Entry 7KEF (X-ray diffraction, 3.89 A resolution); this record covers chains A and E of the 13 polymer chains in the assembly.

[Chain A]
Name: DNA-directed RNA polymerase II subunit RPB1
Source organism: Saccharomyces cerevisiae (strain ATCC 204508 / S288c)
Notes: EC 2.7.7.6
Reference sequence: P04050 (RPB1_YEAST); residues 1-1733 here = UniProt positions 1-1733
Sequence (1733 residues; each row starts with the number of its first residue):
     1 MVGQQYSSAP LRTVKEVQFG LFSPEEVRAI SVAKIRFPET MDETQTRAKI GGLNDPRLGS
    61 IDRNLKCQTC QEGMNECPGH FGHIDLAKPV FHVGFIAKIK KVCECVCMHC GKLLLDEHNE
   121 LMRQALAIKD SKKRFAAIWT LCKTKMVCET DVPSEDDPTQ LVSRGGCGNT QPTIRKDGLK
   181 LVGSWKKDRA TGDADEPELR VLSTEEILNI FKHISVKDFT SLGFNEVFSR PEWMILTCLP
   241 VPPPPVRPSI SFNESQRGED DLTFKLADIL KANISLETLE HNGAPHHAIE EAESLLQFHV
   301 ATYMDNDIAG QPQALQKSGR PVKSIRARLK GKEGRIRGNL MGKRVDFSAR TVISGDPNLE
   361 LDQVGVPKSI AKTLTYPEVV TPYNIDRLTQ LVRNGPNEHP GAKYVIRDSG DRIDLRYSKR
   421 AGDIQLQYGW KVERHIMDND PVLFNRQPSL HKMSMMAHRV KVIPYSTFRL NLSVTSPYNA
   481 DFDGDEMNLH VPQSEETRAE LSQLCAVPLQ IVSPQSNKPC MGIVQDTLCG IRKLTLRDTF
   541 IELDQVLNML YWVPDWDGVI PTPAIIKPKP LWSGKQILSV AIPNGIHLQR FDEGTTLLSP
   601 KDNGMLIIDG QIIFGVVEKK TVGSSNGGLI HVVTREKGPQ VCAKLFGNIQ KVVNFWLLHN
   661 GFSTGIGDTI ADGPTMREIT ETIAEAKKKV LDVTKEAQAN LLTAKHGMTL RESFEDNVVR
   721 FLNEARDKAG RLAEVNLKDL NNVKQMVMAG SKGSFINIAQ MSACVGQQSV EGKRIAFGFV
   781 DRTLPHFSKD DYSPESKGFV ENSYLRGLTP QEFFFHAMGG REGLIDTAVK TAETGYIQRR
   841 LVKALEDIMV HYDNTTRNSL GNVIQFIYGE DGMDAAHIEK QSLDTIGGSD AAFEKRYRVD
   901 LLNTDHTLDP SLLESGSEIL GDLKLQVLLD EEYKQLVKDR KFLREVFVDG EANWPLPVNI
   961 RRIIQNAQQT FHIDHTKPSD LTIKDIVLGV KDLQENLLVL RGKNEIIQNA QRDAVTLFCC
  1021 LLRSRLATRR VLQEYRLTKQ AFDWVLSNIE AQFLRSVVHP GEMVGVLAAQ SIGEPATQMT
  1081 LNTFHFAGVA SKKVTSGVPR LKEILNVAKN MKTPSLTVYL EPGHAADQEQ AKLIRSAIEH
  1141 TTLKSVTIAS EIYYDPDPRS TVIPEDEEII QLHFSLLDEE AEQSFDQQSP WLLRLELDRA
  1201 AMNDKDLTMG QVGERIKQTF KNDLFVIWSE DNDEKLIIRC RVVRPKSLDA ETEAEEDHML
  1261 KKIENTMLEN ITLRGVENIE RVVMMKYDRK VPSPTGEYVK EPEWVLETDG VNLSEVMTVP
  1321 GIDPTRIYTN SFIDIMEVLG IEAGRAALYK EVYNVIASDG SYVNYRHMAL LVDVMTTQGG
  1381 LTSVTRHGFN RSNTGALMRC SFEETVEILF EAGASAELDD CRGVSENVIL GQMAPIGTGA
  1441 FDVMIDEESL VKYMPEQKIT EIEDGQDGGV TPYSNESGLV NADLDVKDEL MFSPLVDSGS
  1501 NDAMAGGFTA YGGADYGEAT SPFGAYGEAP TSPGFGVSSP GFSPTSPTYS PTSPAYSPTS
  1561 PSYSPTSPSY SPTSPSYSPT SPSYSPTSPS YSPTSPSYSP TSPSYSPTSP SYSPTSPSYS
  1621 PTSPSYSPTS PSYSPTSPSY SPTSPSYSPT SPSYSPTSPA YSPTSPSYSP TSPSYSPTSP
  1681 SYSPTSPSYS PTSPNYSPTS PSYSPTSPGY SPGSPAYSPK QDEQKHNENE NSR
Disordered / not traced: 1-2, 150-160, 187-198, 1082-1091, 1177-1186, 1244-1253, 1446-1733
Bound ions: Zn2+ site 1: Cys-67, Cys-70, Cys-77, His-80; Zn2+ site 2: Cys-110, Cys-148, Cys-167; Mg2+: Asp-483 (together with WC4)
Ligand contacts: WC4 ((1S)-1,4-anhydro-1-(3-methoxynaphthalen-2-yl)-5-O-phosphono-D-ribitol): Asn-479, Asp-481, Asp-483, Asp-485, Thr-831
Swiss-Prot annotation at these positions:
  - region: Pro-248 to Asp-260 (Lid loop), Asn-306 to Lys-323 (Rudder loop), Pro-810 to Glu-822 (Bridging helix)
  - binding site (Zn(2+)): Cys-67, Cys-70, Cys-77, His-80, Cys-107, Cys-110, Cys-148, Cys-167
  - binding site (Mg(2+)): Asp-481, Asp-483, Asp-485
  - modified residue: Thr-1471 (Phosphothreonine)
  - cross-link (Glycyl lysine isopeptide (Lys-Gly)): Lys-695 (interchain with G-Cter in ubiquitin), Lys-1246 (interchain with G-Cter in ubiquitin), Lys-1350 (interchain with G-Cter in ubiquitin)
  - natural variant: Ser-1653 to Pro-1659 (deletion: In strain: A364A)
  - mutagenesis: Lys-1246 (K1246R: Impairs ubiquitination during transcription stress)
From the paper describing this entry:
  - binding site for WC4: Asn-479, Thr-831

[Chain E]
Name: DNA-directed RNA polymerases I, II, and III subunit RPABC1
Source organism: Saccharomyces cerevisiae (strain ATCC 204508 / S288c)
Reference sequence: P20434 (RPAB1_YEAST); residues 1-215 here = UniProt positions 1-215
Sequence (215 residues; each row starts with the number of its first residue):
     1 MDQENERNIS RLWRAFRTVK EMVKDRGYFI TQEEVELPLE DFKAKYCDSM GRPQRKMMSF
    61 QANPTEESIS KFPDMGSLWV EFCDEPSVGV KTMKTFVIHI QEKNFQTGIF VYQNNITPSA
   121 MKLVPSIPPA TIETFNEAAL VVNITHHELV PKHIRLSSDE KRELLKRYRL KESQLPRIQR
   181 ADPVALYLGL KRGEVVKIIR KSETSGRYAS YRICM
Disordered / not traced: 1

[Chain A / chain E interface]
Residue-residue contacts - 74 pairs, chain A then chain E:
  Arg-857(A) / Leu-170(E)
  Leu-860(A) / Gln-174(E)  hydrogen bond (backbone-side chain)
  Gly-861(A) / Gln-174(E)  hydrogen bond (backbone-side chain)
  Asn-862(A) / Ser-173(E)
  Asn-862(A) / Gln-174(E)  hydrogen bond
  Val-863(A) / Gln-174(E)  hydrogen bond (backbone-backbone)
  Val-863(A) / Pro-176(E)
  Gln-865(A) / Tyr-208(E)
  Phe-866(A) / Tyr-168(E)  hydrophobic
  Phe-866(A) / Leu-175(E)  hydrophobic
  Phe-866(A) / Tyr-208(E)  hydrogen bond (backbone-side chain)
  Phe-866(A) / Ala-209(E)
  Phe-866(A) / Ser-210(E)
  Phe-866(A) / Tyr-211(E)
  Ile-867(A) / Tyr-208(E)
  Gly-869(A) / Thr-204(E)
  Glu-870(A) / Arg-200(E)  salt bridge
  Glu-870(A) / Ser-202(E)  hydrogen bond
  Glu-870(A) / Ser-205(E)  hydrogen bond (backbone-side chain)
  Glu-870(A) / Tyr-208(E)
  Asp-871(A) / Thr-204(E)
  Phe-942(A) / Arg-207(E)
  Val-946(A) / Lys-201(E)
  Phe-947(A) / Glu-203(E)
  Trp-954(A) / Glu-203(E)
  Asn-1004(A) / Arg-167(E)
  Ile-1006(A) / Glu-163(E)
  Ile-1006(A) / Arg-167(E)
  Ile-1007(A) / Tyr-168(E)  hydrophobic
  Asp-1013(A) / Ser-205(E)
  Asp-1013(A) / Arg-207(E)  salt bridge
  Ala-1014(A) / Ser-205(E)  hydrogen bond (backbone-side chain)
  Leu-1017(A) / Glu-203(E)
  Leu-1017(A) / Thr-204(E)
  Leu-1017(A) / Ser-205(E)
  Leu-1017(A) / Gly-206(E)
  Thr-1318(A) / Arg-14(E)  hydrogen bond (backbone-side chain)
  Pro-1324(A) / His-147(E)
  Thr-1325(A) / His-146(E)  hydrogen bond (side chain-backbone)
  Thr-1325(A) / His-147(E)
  Thr-1325(A) / Glu-148(E)  hydrogen bond (backbone-backbone)
  Arg-1326(A) / Glu-148(E)
  Ile-1327(A) / His-147(E)  hydrogen bond (backbone-side chain)
  Glu-1337(A) / Pro-183(E)
  Val-1338(A) / Ile-144(E)
  Val-1338(A) / Pro-183(E)
  Leu-1339(A) / Ile-144(E)  hydrophobic
  Leu-1339(A) / His-147(E)
  Leu-1339(A) / Val-150(E)
  Leu-1339(A) / Pro-183(E)
  Leu-1339(A) / Val-184(E)
  Gly-1340(A) / Asp-182(E)
  Gly-1340(A) / Pro-183(E)
  Ile-1341(A) / Ile-178(E)  hydrophobic
  Ile-1341(A) / Asp-182(E)  hydrogen bond (backbone-side chain)
  Glu-1342(A) / Leu-149(E)
  Glu-1342(A) / Pro-151(E)
  Glu-1342(A) / His-153(E)
  Glu-1342(A) / Ile-198(E)
  Glu-1342(A) / Arg-200(E)  salt bridge
  Glu-1342(A) / Arg-212(E)  salt bridge
  Ala-1343(A) / Leu-149(E)
  Ala-1343(A) / Val-150(E)  hydrophobic
  Arg-1345(A) / Arg-200(E)
  Tyr-1349(A) / Glu-203(E)  hydrogen bond
  Tyr-1365(A) / Ser-202(E)
  Tyr-1365(A) / Glu-203(E)
  Tyr-1365(A) / Thr-204(E)
  Arg-1366(A) / Thr-204(E)
  Asp-1373(A) / Arg-200(E)  salt bridge
  Thr-1377(A) / Pro-176(E)
  Thr-1377(A) / Arg-177(E)  hydrogen bond (backbone-backbone)
  Gln-1378(A) / Arg-177(E)
  Gly-1379(A) / Arg-177(E)
Also at the interface, not in a pair above, chain A (48 interface residues in all): Glu-945, Met-1317, Ile-1335, Met-1336, Ala-1346, Ala-1347, Thr-1376
Also at the interface, not in a pair above, chain E (41 interface residues in all): Arg-11, Ala-138, Val-141, Val-142, Leu-164

[In short]
The interface between chain A and chain E involves 48 residues on one side and 41 on the other; the contacts
include 15 hydrogen bonds and 5 salt bridges. Polar pairs include Glu-870(A)/Arg-200(E),
Asp-1013(A)/Arg-207(E) and Glu-1342(A)/Arg-200(E). Ligands of chain A: compound WC4. The paper reports a
binding site for WC4 at Asn-479(A) and Thr-831(A).
Here chain A is DNA-directed RNA polymerase II subunit RPB1 and chain E is DNA-directed RNA polymerases I, II,
and III subunit RPABC1, both from Saccharomyces cerevisiae (strain ATCC 204508 / S288c). Entry 7KEF (RNA
polymerase II elongation complex with unnatural base dTPT3, rNaM in swing state) was determined by X-ray
diffraction (same publication as 7KED and 7KEE).
